Entry 3ZMV (X-ray diffraction, 3.00 A resolution); this record covers chains A and C of the 4 polymer chains in the assembly.

# Chain A
Molecule: Lysine-specific histone demethylase 1A
Source organism: Homo sapiens
Notes: EC 1.-.-.-
UniProtKB: O60341 (KDM1A_HUMAN); aligned to UniProt positions 1-872 over residues -19 to 852 (the alignment contains insertions or deletions, so no single offset holds)
Sequence (872 residues; each row starts with the number of its first residue; numbers below 1 keep their minus sign (Met-19 is residue -19)):
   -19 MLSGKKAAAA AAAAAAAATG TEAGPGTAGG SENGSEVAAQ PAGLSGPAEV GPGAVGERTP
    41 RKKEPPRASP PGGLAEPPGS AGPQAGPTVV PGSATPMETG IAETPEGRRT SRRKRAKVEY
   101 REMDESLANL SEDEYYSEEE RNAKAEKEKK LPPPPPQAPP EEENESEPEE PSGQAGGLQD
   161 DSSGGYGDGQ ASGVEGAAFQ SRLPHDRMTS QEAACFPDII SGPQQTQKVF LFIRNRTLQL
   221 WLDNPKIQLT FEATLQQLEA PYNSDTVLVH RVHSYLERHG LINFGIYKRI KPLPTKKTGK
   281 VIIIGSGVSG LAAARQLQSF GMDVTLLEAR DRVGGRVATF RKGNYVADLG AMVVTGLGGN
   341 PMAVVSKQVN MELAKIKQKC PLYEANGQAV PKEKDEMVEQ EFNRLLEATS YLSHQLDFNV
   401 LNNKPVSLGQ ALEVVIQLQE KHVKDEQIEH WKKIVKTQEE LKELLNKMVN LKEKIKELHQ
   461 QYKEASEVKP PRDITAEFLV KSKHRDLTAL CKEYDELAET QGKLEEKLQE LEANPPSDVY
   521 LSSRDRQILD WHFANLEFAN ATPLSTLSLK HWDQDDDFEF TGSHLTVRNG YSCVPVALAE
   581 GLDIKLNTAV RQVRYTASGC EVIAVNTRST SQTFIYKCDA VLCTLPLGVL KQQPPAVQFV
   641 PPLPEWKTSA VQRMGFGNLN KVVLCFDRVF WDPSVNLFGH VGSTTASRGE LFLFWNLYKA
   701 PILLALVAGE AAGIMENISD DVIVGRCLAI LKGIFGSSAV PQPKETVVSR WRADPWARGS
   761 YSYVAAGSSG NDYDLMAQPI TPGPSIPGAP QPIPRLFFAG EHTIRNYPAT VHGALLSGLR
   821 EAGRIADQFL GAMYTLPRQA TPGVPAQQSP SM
Disordered / not traced: -19 to 171, 837-852
Small-molecule neighbours: FAD (flavin-adenine dinucleotide): Ile284, Gly285, Ser286, Gly287, Val288, Ser289, Gly290, Leu307, Glu308, Ala309, Arg310, Gly314, Gly315, Arg316, Val317, Leu329, Gly330, Ala331, Met332, Val333, Thr588, Ala589, Val590, Thr624, Leu625, Pro626, Val629, Val637, Leu659, Lys661, Trp751, Trp756, Ser760, Tyr761, Gly800, Glu801, Ala809, Thr810, Val811, His812, Ala814

# Chain C
Molecule: Pksflv peptide
Source organism: Homo sapiens
Sequence (6 residues; each row starts with the number of its first residue):
     1 PLSFLV

# Interface between chain A and chain C
Pairs across the interface (24):
  Gln358(A) with Val6(C)
  Asn535(A) with Leu5(C); Val6(C), hydrogen bond (side chain-backbone)
  Leu536(A) with Leu5(C)
  Phe538(A) with Phe4(C); Val6(C), hydrophobic
  Ala539(A) with Pro1(C); Phe4(C); Leu5(C)
  Trp552(A) with Leu2(C), hydrophobic
  Asp553(A) with Leu2(C)
  Asp555(A) with Pro1(C)
  Asp556(A) with Leu2(C)
  Glu559(A) with Ser3(C)
  His564(A) with Ser3(C), hydrogen bond (side chain-backbone)
  Leu677(A) with Val6(C), hydrophobic
  Leu693(A) with Val6(C), hydrophobic
  Trp695(A) with Val6(C), hydrophobic
  Tyr761(A) with Pro1(C); Phe4(C)
  Pro808(A) with Pro1(C)
  Ala809(A) with Pro1(C); Phe4(C)
  Thr810(A) with Phe4(C)
Interface residues without a listed pair, chain A (22 interface residues in all): Thr335, Cys360, Phe382, Asn540

# Summary
Chain A and chain C form an interface of 22 and 6 residues respectively, with 2 hydrogen bonds. Polar pairs
include Asn535(A)-Val6(C) and His564(A)-Ser3(C). Bound to chain A: flavin-adenine dinucleotide.
Here chain A is Lysine-specific histone demethylase 1A and chain C is Pksflv peptide, both from Homo sapiens.
Entry 3ZMV (LSD1-CoREST in complex with PLSFLV peptide) was determined by X-ray diffraction, deposited
together with 3ZMS, 3ZMT, 3ZMU, 3ZMZ, 3ZN0 and 3ZN1.
